PDB entry 9ERJ | electron microscopy, 2.90 A resolution | chains E and G of the 6 polymer chains in the assembly

# Chain E
Protein: Na(+)-translocating ferredoxin:NAD(+) oxidoreductase complex subunit E
Organism: Acetobacterium woodii DSM 1030
Notes: EC 7.2.1.2
UniProt: H6LC29 (RNFE_ACEWD); numbering as in UniProt (aligned over 1-196)
Chain sequence (196 residues; numbered 1 to 196; the number before each row is that of its first residue):
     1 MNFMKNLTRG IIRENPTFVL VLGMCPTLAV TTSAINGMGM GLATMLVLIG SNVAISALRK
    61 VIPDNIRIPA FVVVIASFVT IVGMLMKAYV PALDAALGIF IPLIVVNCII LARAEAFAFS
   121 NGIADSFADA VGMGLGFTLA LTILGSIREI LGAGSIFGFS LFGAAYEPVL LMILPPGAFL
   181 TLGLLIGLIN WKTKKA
Bound ions: 2Fe-2S cluster Fe: Cys-25, Cys-108 (shared with 2 residues of chain A); Na+ near Leu-103 (its only coordinating residue here)
Residues lining bound ligands: 2Fe-2S cluster (FES): Gly-23, Met-24, Cys-25, Val-106, Asn-107, Cys-108
What the authors report for this chain:
  - mutagenesis - R67A: abolished growth in response to H2 and CO2
  - mutagenesis - R67A, L103G: decreased catalytic activity
  - mutagenesis - N107A, E115Q: decreased growth
  - mutagenesis - L103G, V106G, E115K: abolished growth
  - mutagenesis - E115A: unchanged growth

# Chain G
Protein: Na(+)-translocating ferredoxin:NAD(+) oxidoreductase complex subunit G
Organism: Acetobacterium woodii DSM 1030
Notes: EC 7.2.1.2
UniProt: H6LC30 (RNFG_ACEWD); residues 1-207 here = UniProt positions 1-207
Chain sequence (207 residues; each row starts with the number of its first residue):
     1 METKEKVQID WKVVFKLGLI LFVISAVAAC ALALTNYVTA GTIEEMNVQT NTVARQEVLP
    61 KAADFEAVPA KDVEKIASEI GMEKPEELLE VYIGKSNGEV VGYTVKTGPT SGYAGEVQVL
   121 TGISADGVIT GITIIKSNET PGLGAKASGV WNDQFTGKSA KEELVVVKGT TKEGSNEIQA
   181 ITGSTITSKA VTSGVNMSIQ VYQNLSK
UniProt features mapped onto this chain:
  - modified residue: Thr-185 (FMN phosphoryl threonine)
Glycans and other covalent adducts: flavin mononucleotide (FMN) linked to Thr-185
Residues lining bound ligands: FMN (flavin mononucleotide): Tyr-113, Glu-139, Thr-140, Leu-143, Gly-144, Lys-168, Gly-183, Ser-184, Ile-186, Thr-187
What the authors report for this chain:
  - mutagenesis - Y113A, T185A: abolished growth
  - mutagenesis - Y113A, T185A: abolished catalytic activity

# How chain E and chain G interact
Pairs across the interface - 12 pairs, chain E then chain G:
  Val-61(E) / Ile-20(G)
  Ile-66(E) / Leu-17(G)
  Val-73(E) / Ile-24(G)  hydrophobic
  Val-73(E) / Ala-28(G)  hydrophobic
  Ser-77(E) / Ala-28(G)
  Ser-77(E) / Leu-32(G)
  Ile-81(E) / Leu-32(G)  hydrophobic
  Met-84(E) / Thr-39(G)
  Ala-88(E) / Thr-39(G)
  Ala-88(E) / Ile-43(G)  hydrophobic
  Ala-88(E) / Met-46(G)
  Ile-173(E) / Gly-142(G)
Also at the interface, not in a pair above, chain E (16 interface residues in all): Pro-63, Asn-65, Pro-69, Ala-70, Thr-80, Lys-87, Leu-170, Leu-174
Also at the interface, not in a pair above, chain G (13 interface residues in all): Leu-21, Thr-35, Asn-36, Thr-140

# In short
Chain E and chain G form an interface of 16 and 13 residues respectively. Bound to chain E: 2Fe-2S cluster.
Covalently linked flavin mononucleotide: at Thr-185(G). From the paper: L103G, V106G and E115K of chain E
abolish growth; R67A and L103G of chain E reduce catalytic activity; 9 substitutions were tested in all.
Here chain E is Na(+)-translocating ferredoxin:NAD(+) oxidoreductase complex subunit E and chain G is
Na(+)-translocating ferredoxin:NAD(+) oxidoreductase complex subunit G, both from Acetobacterium woodii DSM
1030. Entry 9ERJ (Cryo-EM structure of sodium pumping Rnf complex from Acetobacterium woodii reduced with low
potential Ferredoxin) was determined by electron microscopy (same publication as 9ERI, 9ERK and 9ERL).
